6OT1 - chains B and G of the 24 polymer chains in the assembly; structure by electron microscopy, 3.50 A resolution.

[Chain B]
Molecule: Envelope glycoprotein gp41
Organism: Human immunodeficiency virus 1
UniProtKB: Q2N0S6 (Q2N0S6_9HIV1); residues 512-664 here correspond to UniProt positions 509-661 (UniProt number = residue number - 3)
Sequence (153 residues; row label = number of the first residue in the row):
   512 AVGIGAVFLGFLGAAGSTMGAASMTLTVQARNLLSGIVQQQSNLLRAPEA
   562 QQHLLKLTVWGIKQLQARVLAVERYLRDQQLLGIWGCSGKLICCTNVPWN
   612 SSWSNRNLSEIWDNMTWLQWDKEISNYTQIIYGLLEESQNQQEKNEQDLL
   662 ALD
Not modelled in the structure: 548-568
Cystine bridges: Cys-598/Cys-604
Glycans and other covalent adducts: N-acetylglucosamine (NAG) linked to Asn-637
Sequence notes: engineered mutation Pro-559 (Ile556 in Q2N0S6), Cys-605 (Thr602 in Q2N0S6)

[Chain G]
Molecule: BG505 gp120
Organism: Human immunodeficiency virus 1
UniProtKB: Q2N0S6 (Q2N0S6_9HIV1); the construct lacks a stretch of the UniProt sequence and is renumbered around it, so the offset changes along the chain: 31-141 = UniProt 30-140; 150-185 = UniProt 141-176; 187-309 = UniProt 186-308; 312-321 = UniProt 309-318; 2 more segments
Sequence (480 residues; row label = number of the first residue in the row; note: 12 numbers in that range are skipped by the numbering (no residue carries them; nothing is unmodelled there); a row labelled like 185A-185I holds insertion residues (185A, then the next letters in order)):
    31 AENLWVTVYYGVPVWKDAETTLFCASDAKAYETEKHNVWATHACVPTDPN
    81 PQEIHLENVTEEFNMWKNNMVEQMHTDIISLWDQSLKPCVKLTPLCVTLQ
   131 CTNVTNNITDD
   150 MRGELKNCSFNMTTELRDKKQKVYSLFYRLDVVQIN
185A-185I ENQGNRSNN
   187 SNKEYRLINCNTSACTQACPKVSFEPIPIHYCAPAGFAILKCKDKKFNGT
   237 GPCPSVSTVQCTHGIKPVVSTQLLLNGSLAEEEVMIRSENITNNAKNILV
   287 QFNTPVQINCTRPNNNTRKSIRI
   312 GPGQAFYATG
  321A D
   322 IIGDIRQAHCNVSKATWNETLGKVVKQLRKHFGNNTIIRFANSSGGDLEV
   372 TTHSFNCGGEFFYCNTSGLFNSTWISN
   400 TSVQGSNSTGSNDSITLPCRIKQIINMWQRIGQCMYAPPIQGVIRCVSNI
   450 TGLILTRDGGSTNSTTETFRPGGGDMRDNWRSELYKYKVVKIEPLGVAPT
   500 RCKRRVGRRRRRR
Not modelled in the structure: 185A-185I, 400-410, 506-512
Cystine bridges: Cys-54/Cys-74, Cys-119/Cys-205, Cys-126/Cys-196, Cys-131/Cys-157, Cys-201/Cys-433, Cys-218/Cys-247, Cys-228/Cys-239, Cys-296/Cys-331, Cys-378/Cys-445, Cys-385/Cys-418
Glycans and other covalent adducts: N-acetylglucosamine (NAG) linked to Asn-88, Asn-133, Asn-156, Asn-160, Asn-197, Asn-234, Asn-262, Asn-295, Asn-301, Asn-339, Asn-355, Asn-363, Asn-386, Asn-392, Asn-448; glycan linked to Asn-137, Asn-276, Asn-332
Sequence notes: conflict Cys-201 (Ile200 in Q2N0S6), Asn-332 (Thr330 in Q2N0S6), Cys-433 (Ala430 in Q2N0S6), Cys-501 (Ala498 in Q2N0S6), Gly-506 (Val503 in Q2N0S6), Arg-507 (Gly504 in Q2N0S6), Arg-509 (Glu506 in Q2N0S6), Arg-510 (Lys507 in Q2N0S6); expression tag (512)

[How chain B and chain G interact]
Inter-chain disulfides: Cys-605(B)/Cys-501(G)
Residue-residue contacts - 80 pairs, chain B then chain G:
  Phe-522(B) / Ile-84(G)
  Leu-523(B) / Pro-43(G)  hydrophobic
  Leu-523(B) / Trp-45(G)  hydrophobic
  Leu-523(B) / Leu-86(G)
  Leu-523(B) / Ala-224(G)  hydrophobic
  Leu-523(B) / Thr-244(G)
  Leu-523(B) / Ile-491(G)  hydrophobic
  Ala-526(B) / Trp-45(G)  hydrophobic
  Gly-527(B) / Glu-87(G)
  Gly-527(B) / Asn-88(G)
  Gly-527(B) / Val-89(G)
  Ser-534(B) / Tyr-39(G)
  Leu-537(B) / Tyr-39(G)  hydrophobic
  Leu-537(B) / Gly-41(G)
  Gln-540(B) / Gly-41(G)
  Gln-540(B) / Pro-43(G)
  Leu-544(B) / Tyr-40(G)
  Leu-544(B) / Ile-491(G)  hydrophobic
  Leu-544(B) / Pro-493(G)  hydrophobic
  Leu-545(B) / Ala-221(G)
  Ser-546(B) / Ala-221(G)
  Trp-571(B) / Ser-110(G)
  Lys-574(B) / Leu-52(G)
  Gln-575(B) / Phe-53(G)
  Ala-582(B) / Ala-221(G)
  Arg-585(B) / Lys-490(G)
  Arg-585(B) / Ile-491(G)  hydrogen bond (side chain-backbone)
  Tyr-586(B) / Tyr-40(G)
  Gln-590(B) / Tyr-40(G)
  Leu-593(B) / Val-38(G)  hydrophobic
  Leu-593(B) / Tyr-40(G)  hydrophobic
  Leu-593(B) / Leu-494(G)  hydrophobic
  Trp-596(B) / Val-38(G)  hydrophobic
  Trp-596(B) / Leu-494(G)  hydrophobic
  Gly-597(B) / Arg-503(G)
  Leu-602(B) / Tyr-39(G)
  Leu-602(B) / Tyr-40(G)  hydrogen bond (backbone-backbone)
  Ile-603(B) / Val-38(G)
  Ile-603(B) / Tyr-39(G)  hydrophobic
  Cys-604(B) / Thr-37(G)
  Cys-604(B) / Val-38(G)  hydrophobic
  Cys-605(B) / Val-36(G)
  Cys-605(B) / Thr-37(G)
  Cys-605(B) / Cys-501(G)  disulfide
  Cys-605(B) / Lys-502(G)
  Cys-605(B) / Arg-503(G)  hydrogen bond (backbone-side chain)
  Thr-606(B) / Val-36(G)  hydrogen bond (side chain-backbone)
  Thr-606(B) / Lys-502(G)
  Thr-606(B) / Arg-503(G)
  Asn-607(B) / Trp-35(G)
  Asn-607(B) / Lys-502(G)
  Asn-607(B) / Arg-503(G)
  Val-608(B) / Trp-35(G)
  Val-608(B) / Val-36(G)  hydrogen bond (backbone-backbone)
  Pro-609(B) / Leu-34(G)
  Pro-609(B) / Trp-35(G)  hydrophobic
  Trp-610(B) / Leu-34(G)  hydrogen bond (backbone-backbone)
  Trp-610(B) / Val-36(G)  hydrophobic
  Trp-610(B) / Pro-498(G)
  Leu-619(B) / Leu-34(G)  hydrophobic
  Leu-619(B) / Pro-498(G)
  Leu-619(B) / Arg-500(G)
  Ile-622(B) / Pro-498(G)  hydrophobic
  Trp-623(B) / Tyr-39(G)
  Trp-623(B) / Ala-497(G)  hydrophobic
  Trp-623(B) / Pro-498(G)  hydrogen bond (side chain-backbone)
  Trp-623(B) / Thr-499(G)
  Trp-628(B) / Val-42(G)  hydrophobic
  Trp-628(B) / Pro-43(G)
  Trp-628(B) / Val-44(G)
  Leu-629(B) / Pro-43(G)
  Leu-629(B) / Val-44(G)
  Leu-629(B) / Trp-45(G)
  Trp-631(B) / Val-496(G)  hydrogen bond (side chain-backbone)
  Trp-631(B) / Pro-498(G)
  Tyr-643(B) / Leu-494(G)  hydrogen bond (side chain-backbone)
  Leu-646(B) / Val-38(G)  hydrophobic
  Gln-650(B) / Arg-503(G)  hydrogen bond
  Gln-653(B) / Arg-503(G)  hydrogen bond
  Gln-653(B) / Val-505(G)
Other interface residues (no listed pair), chain B (52 interface residues in all): Gly-521, Ala-525, Ala-541, Val-570, Gln-577, Ala-578, Leu-581, Asp-589, Leu-592, Cys-598, Asp-632, Ile-635, Ile-642
Other interface residues (no listed pair), chain G (47 interface residues in all): Thr-50, Thr-51, Ala-73, Val-75, Asp-107, Leu-111, Gln-114, Pro-220, Gly-222, Phe-223, Gly-495

[In short]
52 residues of chain B face 47 of chain G across their interface, with 1 disulfide bond and 11 hydrogen bonds.
Polar contacts include Arg-585(B)/Ile-491(G), Cys-605(B)/Arg-503(G) and Thr-606(B)/Val-36(G). Covalently
linked N-acetylglucosamine: at Asn-637(B).
Chain B is Envelope glycoprotein gp41 and chain G is BG505 gp120, both from Human immunodeficiency virus 1;
the structure, Cryo-EM structure of vaccine-elicited antibody 0PV-b.01 in complex with HIV-1 Env BG505
DS-SOSIP and antibodies VRC03 ..., was determined by electron microscopy together with 6MPH, 6MQC, 6MQE, 6MQM,
6MQR, 6N16 and 4 further entries from the same study.
